Entry 7RTR (X-ray diffraction, 2.60 A resolution); this record covers chains A and C of the 5 polymer chains in the assembly.

[Chain A]
Molecule: HLA class I antigen
Organism: Homo sapiens
UniProtKB: Q53Z42 (Q53Z42_HUMAN); residues -23 to 341 here correspond to UniProt positions 1-365 (UniProt number = residue number + 24)
Amino-acid sequence (365 residues; row label = number of the first residue in the row; numbers below 1 keep their minus sign (Met-23 is residue -23)):
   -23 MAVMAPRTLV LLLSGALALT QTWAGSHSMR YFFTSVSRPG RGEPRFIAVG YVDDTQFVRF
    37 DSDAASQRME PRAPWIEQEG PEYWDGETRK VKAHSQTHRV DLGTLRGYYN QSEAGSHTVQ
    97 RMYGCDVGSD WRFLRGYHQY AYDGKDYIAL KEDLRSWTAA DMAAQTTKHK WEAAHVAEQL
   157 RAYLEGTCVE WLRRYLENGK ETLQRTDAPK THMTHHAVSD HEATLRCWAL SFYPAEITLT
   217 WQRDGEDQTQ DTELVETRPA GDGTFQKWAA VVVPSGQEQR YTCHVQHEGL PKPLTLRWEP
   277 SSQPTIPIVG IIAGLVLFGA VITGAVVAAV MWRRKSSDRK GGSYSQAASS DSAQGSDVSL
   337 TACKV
Not modelled in the structure: -23 to 0, 219-222, 227, 249-250, 257, 275-341
Cystine bridges: Cys101-Cys164, Cys203-Cys259

[Chain C]
Molecule: Spike protein S1
Notes: fragment: epitope YLQPRTFLL
UniProtKB: P0DTC2 (SPIKE_SARS2); residues 1-9 here correspond to UniProt positions 269-277 (UniProt number = residue number + 268)
Amino-acid sequence (9 residues; each row starts with the number of its first residue):
     1 YLQPRTFLL
Bound ions: Na+: Gln3, Arg5

[Interface between chain A and chain C]
Pairs across the interface (40; chain A residue first):
  Met5(A) - Tyr1(C)
  Tyr7(A) - Tyr1(C)  hydrogen bond (side chain-backbone)
  Tyr7(A) - Leu2(C)  hydrophobic
  Phe9(A) - Leu2(C)  hydrophobic
  Met45(A) - Leu2(C)  hydrophobic
  Glu63(A) - Tyr1(C)
  Glu63(A) - Leu2(C)  hydrogen bond (side chain-backbone)
  Lys66(A) - Tyr1(C)
  Lys66(A) - Leu2(C)  hydrogen bond (side chain-backbone)
  Lys66(A) - Pro4(C)
  Val67(A) - Leu2(C)  hydrophobic
  His70(A) - Leu2(C)
  His70(A) - Gln3(C)
  His70(A) - Thr6(C)
  Thr73(A) - Thr6(C)  hydrogen bond
  Thr73(A) - Phe7(C)
  Thr73(A) - Leu8(C)
  Asp77(A) - Leu9(C)  hydrogen bond (side chain-backbone)
  Thr80(A) - Leu9(C)
  Leu81(A) - Leu9(C)  hydrophobic
  Tyr84(A) - Leu9(C)  hydrogen bond (side chain-backbone)
  Tyr99(A) - Leu2(C)
  Tyr99(A) - Gln3(C)  hydrogen bond (side chain-backbone)
  Tyr116(A) - Phe7(C)
  Tyr116(A) - Leu9(C)  hydrophobic
  Tyr123(A) - Leu9(C)  hydrophobic
  Thr143(A) - Leu9(C)  hydrogen bond (side chain-backbone)
  Lys146(A) - Leu9(C)
  Trp147(A) - Phe7(C)
  Trp147(A) - Leu8(C)  hydrogen bond (side chain-backbone)
  Trp147(A) - Leu9(C)  hydrophobic
  Val152(A) - Phe7(C)  hydrophobic
  Gln155(A) - Arg5(C)  hydrogen bond
  Leu156(A) - Gln3(C)
  Tyr159(A) - Tyr1(C)  hydrogen bond (side chain-backbone)
  Tyr159(A) - Leu2(C)
  Tyr159(A) - Gln3(C)
  Thr163(A) - Tyr1(C)
  Trp167(A) - Tyr1(C)  hydrophobic
  Tyr171(A) - Tyr1(C)  hydrogen bond (side chain-backbone)
Also at the interface, not in a pair above, chain A (31 interface residues in all): Tyr59, Ala69, Val76, Arg97, His114

[Overview]
31 residues of chain A face 9 of chain C across their interface; the contacts include 12 hydrogen bonds. Polar
pairs include Tyr7(A)-Tyr1(C), Glu63(A)-Leu2(C) and Lys66(A)-Leu2(C). Gln3(C) and Arg5(C) coordinate Na+.
Here chain A is HLA class I antigen (Homo sapiens) and chain C is Spike protein S1. Entry 7RTR (YLQ-SG3 TCR in
complex with SARS-CoV-2 Spike-derived peptide S269-277 (YLQPRTFLL) presented by HLA-A*02:01) was determined by
X-ray diffraction, deposited together with 7RTD.
